Entry 6V8I (electron microscopy, 3.70 A resolution); this record covers chains EA and BA of the 72 polymer chains in the assembly.

# Chain EA (and BA)
Name: Major Tail Protein, gp53
From: Staphylococcus virus 80alpha
Notes: chain BA of this document is another copy of the same molecule, construct and numbering; everything in this record applies to it too
UniProt: A4ZFB9 (A4ZFB9_9CAUD); numbering as in UniProt (aligned over 1-193)
Amino-acid sequence (193 residues; each row starts with the number of its first residue):
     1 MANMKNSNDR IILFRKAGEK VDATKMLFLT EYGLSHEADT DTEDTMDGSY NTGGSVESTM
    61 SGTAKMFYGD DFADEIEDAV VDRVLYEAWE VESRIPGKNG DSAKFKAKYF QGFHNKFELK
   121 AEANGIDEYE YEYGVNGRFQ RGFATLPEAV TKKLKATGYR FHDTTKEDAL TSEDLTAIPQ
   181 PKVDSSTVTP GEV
Not modelled in the structure: 1-3, 151-193

# Chain EA / chain BA interface
Pairs across the interface (54; chain EA residue first):
  Met4(EA) with Met66(BA), hydrogen bond (backbone-backbone); Phe67(BA), hydrophobic; Tyr68(BA); Ile126(BA)
  Lys5(EA) with Met66(BA), hydrogen bond (backbone-backbone); Phe67(BA), hydrogen bond (side chain-backbone); Tyr68(BA); Gly125(BA); Ile126(BA); Asp127(BA), hydrogen bond (backbone-backbone)
  Asn6(EA) with Asn124(BA); Gly125(BA), hydrogen bond (side chain-backbone)
  Ser7(EA) with Ala121(BA); Glu122(BA), hydrogen bond (side chain-backbone); Ala123(BA), hydrogen bond (side chain-backbone); Asn124(BA); Gly125(BA), hydrogen bond (backbone-backbone)
  Asn8(EA) with Asn124(BA), hydrogen bond
  Asp9(EA) with Tyr68(BA), hydrogen bond
  Arg10(EA) with Met66(BA); Asp127(BA), salt bridge
  Leu29(EA) with Ala123(BA)
  Thr30(EA) with Glu122(BA); Ala123(BA), hydrogen bond (backbone-backbone)
  Glu31(EA) with Ala121(BA); Glu122(BA)
  Tyr32(EA) with Lys120(BA); Ala121(BA), hydrogen bond (backbone-backbone)
  Gly33(EA) with Leu119(BA)
  Leu34(EA) with Glu118(BA); Leu119(BA), hydrogen bond (backbone-backbone)
  Ser35(EA) with Phe117(BA); Glu118(BA), hydrogen bond
  His36(EA) with Val80(BA); Val81(BA); Lys116(BA); Phe117(BA), hydrogen bond (backbone-backbone)
  Ala38(EA) with Arg83(BA); Asn115(BA), hydrogen bond (backbone-backbone)
  Thr40(EA) with Arg83(BA); Asn115(BA), hydrogen bond
  Asp44(EA) with Ser55(BA)
  Val56(EA) with Val80(BA)
  Arg94(EA) with Tyr68(BA)
  Ile95(EA) with Tyr68(BA), hydrophobic
  Lys108(EA) with Glu77(BA)
  Arg138(EA) with Asp78(BA), salt bridge; Val81(BA); Asp82(BA), salt bridge
  Phe139(EA) with Glu77(BA); Asp78(BA); Val81(BA), hydrophobic
  Arg141(EA) with Asp74(BA), salt bridge; Asp78(BA), salt bridge
Interface residues without a listed pair, chain EA (28 interface residues in all): Glu37, Asn51, Ser93
Interface residues without a listed pair, chain BA (27 interface residues in all): Phe113, His114, Asn136

# Summary
28 residues of chain EA face 27 of chain BA across their interface; the contacts include 17 hydrogen bonds and
5 salt bridges. Polar contacts include Arg10(EA)-Asp127(BA), Arg138(EA)-Asp78(BA) and Arg138(EA)-Asp82(BA).
Both chains are Major Tail Protein, gp53 (Staphylococcus virus 80alpha). Entry 6V8I (Composite atomic model of
the Staphylococcus aureus phage 80alpha baseplate) was determined by electron microscopy.
